PDB entry 5GAO | electron microscopy, 4.20 A resolution (low resolution: residue-level contacts below are approximate; hydrogen-bond / salt-bridge calls are withheld) | chains E and B of the 11 polymer chains in the assembly

== Chain E ==
Name: Snu66
Source organism: Saccharomyces cerevisiae
Sequence (338 residues; numbered 5 to 560; 218 numbers in that range are skipped by the numbering (no residue carries them; nothing is unmodelled there); the number before each row is that of its first residue):
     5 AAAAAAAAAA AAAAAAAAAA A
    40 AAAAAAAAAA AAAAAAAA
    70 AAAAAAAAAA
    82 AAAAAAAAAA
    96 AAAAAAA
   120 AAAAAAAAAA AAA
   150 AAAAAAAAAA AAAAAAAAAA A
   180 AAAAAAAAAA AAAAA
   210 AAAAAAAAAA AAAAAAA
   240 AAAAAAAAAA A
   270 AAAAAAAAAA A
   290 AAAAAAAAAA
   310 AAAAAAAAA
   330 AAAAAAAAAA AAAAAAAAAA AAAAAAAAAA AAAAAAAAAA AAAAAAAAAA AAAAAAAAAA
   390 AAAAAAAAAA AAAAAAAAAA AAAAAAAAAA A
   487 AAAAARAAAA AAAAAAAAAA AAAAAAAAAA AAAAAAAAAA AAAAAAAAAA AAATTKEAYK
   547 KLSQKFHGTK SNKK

== Chain B ==
Name: Pre-mRNA-splicing helicase BRR2
Source organism: Saccharomyces cerevisiae
Notes: EC 3.6.4.13
UniProtKB: P32639 (BRR2_YEAST); numbering as in UniProt (aligned over 1-2163)
Sequence (2163 residues; each row starts with the number of its first residue):
     1 MTEHETKDKA KKIREIYRYD EMSNKVLKVD KRFMNTSQNP QRDAEISQPK SMSGRISAKD
    61 MGQGLCNNIN KGLKENDVAV EKTGKSASLK KIQQHNTILN SSSDFRLHYY PKDPSNVETY
   121 EQILQWVTEV LGNDIPHDLI IGTADIFIRQ LKENEENEDG NIEERKEKIQ HELGINIDSL
   181 KFNELVKLMK NITDYETHPD NSNKQAVAIL ADDEKSDEEE VTEMSNNANV LGGEINDNED
   241 DDEEYDYNDV EVNSKKKNKR ALPNIENDII KLSDSKTSNI ESVPIYSIDE FFLQRKLRSE
   301 LGYKDTSVIQ DLSEKILNDI ETLEHNPVAL EQKLVDLLKF ENISLAEFIL KNRSTIFWGI
   361 RLAKSTENEI PNLIEKMVAK GLNDLVEQYK FRETTHSKRE LDSGDDQPQS SEAKRTKFSN
   421 PAIPPVIDLE KIKFDESSKL MTVTKVSLPE GSFKRVKPQY DEIHIPAPSK PVIDYELKEI
   481 TSLPDWCQEA FPSSETTSLN PIQSKVFHAA FEGDSNMLIC APTGSGKTNI ALLTVLKALS
   541 HHYNPKTKKL NLSAFKIVYI APLKALVQEQ VREFQRRLAF LGIKVAELTG DSRLSRKQID
   601 ETQVLVSTPE KWDITTRNSN NLAIVELVRL LIIDEIHLLH DDRGPVLESI VARTFWASKY
   661 GQEYPRIIGL SATLPNYEDV GRFLRVPKEG LFYFDSSFRP CPLSQQFCGI KERNSLKKLK
   721 AMNDACYEKV LESINEGNQI IVFVHSRKET SRTATWLKNK FAEENITHKL TKNDAGSKQI
   781 LKTEAANVLD PSLRKLIESG IGTHHAGLTR SDRSLSEDLF ADGLLQVLVC TATLAWGVNL
   841 PAHTVIIKGT DVYSPEKGSW EQLSPQDVLQ MLGRAGRPRY DTFGEGIIIT DQSNVQYYLS
   901 VLNQQLPIES QFVSKLVDNL NAEVVAGNIK CRNDAVNWLA YTYLYVRMLA SPMLYKVPDI
   961 SSDGQLKKFR ESLVHSALCI LKEQELVLYD AENDVIEATD LGNIASSFYI NHASMDVYNR
  1021 ELDEHTTQID LFRIFSMSEE FKYVSVRYEE KRELKQLLEK APIPIREDID DPLAKVNVLL
  1081 QSYFSQLKFE GFALNSDIVF IHQNAGRLLR AMFEICLKRG WGHPTRMLLN LCKSATTKMW
  1141 PTNCPLRQFK TCPVEVIKRL EASTVPWGDY LQLETPAEVG RAIRSEKYGK QVYDLLKRFP
  1201 KMSVTCNAQP ITRSVMRFNI EIIADWIWDM NVHGSLEPFL LMLEDTDGDS ILYYDVLFIT
  1261 PDIVGHEFTL SFTYELKQHN QNNLPPNFFL TLISENWWHS EFEIPVSFNG FKLPKKFPPP
  1321 TPLLENISIS TSELGNDDFS EVFEFKTFNK IQSQVFESLY NSNDSVFVGS GKGTGKTAMA
  1381 ELALLNHWRQ NKGRAVYINP SGEKIDFLLS DWNKRFSHLA GGKIINKLGN DPSLNLKLLA
  1441 KSHVLLATPV QFELLSRRWR QRKNIQSLEL MIYDDAHEIS QGVYGAVYET LISRMIFIAT
  1501 QLEKKIRFVC LSNCLANARD FGEWAGMTKS NIYNFSPSER IEPLEINIQS FKDVEHISFN
  1561 FSMLQMAFEA SAAAAGNRNS SSVFLPSRKD CMEVASAFMK FSKAIEWDML NVEEEQIVPY
  1621 IEKLTDGHLR APLKHGVGIL YKGMASNDER IVKRLYEYGA VSVLLISKDC SAFACKTDEV
  1681 IILGTNLYDG AEHKYMPYTI NELLEMVGLA SGNDSMAGKV LILTSHNMKA YYKKFLIEPL
  1741 PTESYLQYII HDTLNNEIAN SIIQSKQDCV DWFTYSYFYR RIHVNPSYYG VRDTSPHGIS
  1801 VFLSNLVETC LNDLVESSFI EIDDTEAEVT AEVNGGDDEA TEIISTLSNG LIASHYGVSF
  1861 FTIQSFVSSL SNTSTLKNML YVLSTAVEFE SVPLRKGDRA LLVKLSKRLP LRFPEHTSSG
  1921 SVSFKVFLLL QAYFSRLELP VDFQNDLKDI LEKVVPLINV VVDILSANGY LNATTAMDLA
  1981 QMLIQGVWDV DNPLRQIPHF NNKILEKCKE INVETVYDIM ALEDEERDEI LTLTDSQLAQ
  2041 VAAFVNNYPN VELTYSLNNS DSLISGVKQK ITIQLTRDVE PENLQVTSEK YPFDKLESWW
  2101 LVLGEVSKKE LYAIKKVTLN KETQQYELEF DTPTSGKHNL TIWCVCDSYL DADKELSFEI
  2161 NVK
Not modelled in the structure: 1-438, 1826-1840

== How chain E and chain B interact ==
Pairs across the interface - 82 pairs, chain E then chain B:
  Ala368(E) - Ser1163(B)
  Ala368(E) - Arg1184(B)
  Ala371(E) - Arg1184(B)
  Ala372(E) - Val1165(B)
  Ala372(E) - Asp1169(B)
  Ala372(E) - Arg1184(B)
  Ala375(E) - Glu1178(B)
  Ala375(E) - Arg1181(B)
  Ala376(E) - Asp1169(B)
  Ala379(E) - Leu1173(B)
  Ala379(E) - Glu1174(B)
  Ala379(E) - Glu1178(B)
  Ala401(E) - Glu1808(B)
  Ala402(E) - Ser1804(B)
  Ala402(E) - Glu1808(B)
  Ala404(E) - Gln1767(B)
  Ala405(E) - Lys1766(B)
  Ala405(E) - Gln1767(B)
  Ala405(E) - Val1770(B)
  Ala405(E) - Ser1804(B)
  Ala406(E) - Gln1767(B)
  Ala406(E) - Val1770(B)
  Ala406(E) - Ser1804(B)
  Ala407(E) - Gln1767(B)
  Ala408(E) - Gln1767(B)
  Ala409(E) - Gln1767(B)
  Ala411(E) - Thr1774(B)
  Ala412(E) - Gln1767(B)
  Ala412(E) - Val1770(B)
  Ala412(E) - Thr1774(B)
  Ala412(E) - Tyr1779(B)
  Ala412(E) - Ser1800(B)
  Ala413(E) - Tyr1779(B)
  Ala415(E) - Tyr1779(B)
  Ala415(E) - Arg1780(B)
  Ala415(E) - His1783(B)
  Ala418(E) - Glu1523(B)
  Ala419(E) - Arg1780(B)
  Ala493(E) - Arg1389(B)
  Ala494(E) - Arg1389(B)
  Ala497(E) - Arg1389(B)
  Ala501(E) - Ala1420(B)
  Ala502(E) - Asn1391(B)
  Ala503(E) - Ala1420(B)
  Ala503(E) - Gly1421(B)
  Ala503(E) - Gly1422(B)
  Ala503(E) - Lys1423(B)
  Ala505(E) - Asn1391(B)
  Ala506(E) - Lys1423(B)
  Ala507(E) - His1443(B)
  Ala510(E) - Arg1394(B)
  Ala510(E) - Ala1440(B)
  Ala510(E) - His1443(B)
  Ala511(E) - Ala1440(B)
  Ala512(E) - Arg1394(B)
  Ala512(E) - Lys1463(B)
  Ala512(E) - Asn1464(B)
  Ala513(E) - Lys1463(B)
  Ala513(E) - Asn1464(B)
  Ala520(E) - His1855(B)
  Ala521(E) - His1855(B)
  Ala521(E) - Tyr1856(B)
  Ala522(E) - Leu1851(B)
  Ala523(E) - Ser1966(B)
  Ala524(E) - Ala1967(B)
  Ala525(E) - Ser1966(B)
  Ala525(E) - Ala1967(B)
  Ala525(E) - Asn1968(B)
  Ala525(E) - Gly1969(B)
  Ala525(E) - Leu2111(B)
  Ala525(E) - Tyr2112(B)
  Ala528(E) - Asn1968(B)
  Ala528(E) - Tyr1970(B)
  Ala529(E) - Asn1968(B)
  Gln550(E) - Trp1988(B)
  Gln550(E) - Asp1989(B)
  Lys551(E) - Val1990(B)
  His553(E) - Pro1910(B)
  Gly554(E) - Asp1991(B)
  Ser557(E) - Arg1995(B)
  Ser557(E) - Asn2002(B)
  Asn558(E) - Arg1995(B)
Other interface residues (no listed pair), chain E (58 interface residues in all): Ala364, Ala365, Ala369, Ala398, Ala410, Ala414, Ala500, Ala504, Ala527, Glu543, Lys560
Other interface residues (no listed pair), chain B (61 interface residues in all): Ala1182, Asn1336, Gln1390, Lys1441, Asp1771, Pro1796, Val1801, Leu1876, Leu1911, Ser1935, Asp1963, Asn1992, Lys2109, Lys2116

== Overview ==
58 residues of chain E face 61 of chain B across their interface.
Chain E is Snu66 and chain B is Pre-mRNA-splicing helicase BRR2, both from Saccharomyces cerevisiae; the
structure, Head region of the yeast spliceosomal U4/U6.U5 tri-snRNP, was determined by electron microscopy,
deposited together with 5GAM, 5GAN and 5GAP.
